1DDG - chain A; structure by X-ray diffraction, 2.01 A resolution.

== Chain A ==
Molecule: Sulfite reductase (NADPH) flavoprotein alpha-component
Source organism: Escherichia coli
Notes: EC 1.8.1.2; fragment: sir-fp60
Reference sequence: P38038 (CYSJ_ECOLI); residues 226-599 here = UniProt positions 226-599
Chain sequence (374 residues; row label = number of the first residue in the row):
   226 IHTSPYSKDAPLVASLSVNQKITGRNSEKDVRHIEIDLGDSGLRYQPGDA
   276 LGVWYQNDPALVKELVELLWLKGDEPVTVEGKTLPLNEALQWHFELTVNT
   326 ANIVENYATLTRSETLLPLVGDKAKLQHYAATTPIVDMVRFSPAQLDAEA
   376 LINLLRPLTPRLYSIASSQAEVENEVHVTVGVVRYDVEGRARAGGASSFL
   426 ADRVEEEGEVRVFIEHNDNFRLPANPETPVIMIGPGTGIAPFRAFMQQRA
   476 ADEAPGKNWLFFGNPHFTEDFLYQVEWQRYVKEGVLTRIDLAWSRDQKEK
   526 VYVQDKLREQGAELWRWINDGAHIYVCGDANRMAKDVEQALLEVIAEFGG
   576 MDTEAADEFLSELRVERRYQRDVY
Residues lining bound ligands: FAD (flavin-adenine dinucleotide): T322, V323, A355, A356, T357, P359, R386, L387, Y388, S389, T404, V405, G406, V408, Y410, G419, G420, A421, S422, T462, A465, D597, Y599
Curated features (UniProtKB/Swiss-Prot):
  - binding site (FAD): T322, A356, R386 to S389, T404 to G406, Y410, G419 to S422, Y599
  - binding site (NADP(+)): S519, R520, K525 to Q529, D561

== Summary ==
Ligands of chain A: flavin-adenine dinucleotide. Curated annotation (UniProt) lists 15 FAD-binding residues
and 8 NADP+-binding residues.
Chain A is Sulfite reductase (NADPH) flavoprotein alpha-component (Escherichia coli); the structure, Crystal
structure of sir-FP60, was determined by X-ray diffraction, deposited together with 1DDI.
